PDB entry 7UIJ | X-ray diffraction, 2.70 A resolution | chains H and L of the 6 polymer chains in the assembly

Chain H:
Protein: Monoclonal B5 Fab Heavy Chain
Source organism: Mus musculus
Notes: antibody fragment or engineered binder
Sequence (236 residues; each row starts with the number of its first residue):
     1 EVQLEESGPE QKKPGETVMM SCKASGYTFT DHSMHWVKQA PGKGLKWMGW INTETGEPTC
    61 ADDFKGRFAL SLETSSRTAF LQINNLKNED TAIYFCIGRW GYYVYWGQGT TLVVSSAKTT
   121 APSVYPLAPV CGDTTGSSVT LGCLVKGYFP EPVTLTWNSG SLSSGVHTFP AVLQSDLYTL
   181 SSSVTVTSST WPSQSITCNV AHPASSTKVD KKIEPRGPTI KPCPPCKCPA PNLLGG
Unresolved in the structure: 216-236
Disulfides: C22-C96, C143-C198

Chain L:
Protein: Monoclonal B5 Fab Light Chain
Source organism: Mus musculus
Notes: antibody fragment or engineered binder
Sequence (214 residues; row label = number of the first residue in the row):
     1 DIQMTQSPAS LSVSVGESVT IICRASENIN SNLAWYQQKQ GKPPQLLVYA ATNLAGGVPS
    61 RFSGSGSGTQ YSLKINSLQS EDFGTYYCQH VWGSPWTFGG GTKLEIKRAD AAPTVSIFPP
   121 SSEQLTSGGA SVVCFLNNFY PKDINVKWKI DGSERQNGVL NSWTDQDSKD STYSMSSTLT
   181 LTKDEYERHN SYTCEATHKT STSPIVKSFN RNEC
Disulfides: C23-C88, C134-C194

Interface between chain H and chain L:
Pairs across the interface - 79 pairs, chain H then chain L:
  D31(H) - W96(L)
  H35(H) - G93(L)
  H35(H) - W96(L)
  V37(H) - F98(L)  hydrophobic
  Q39(H) - Q38(L)  hydrogen bond
  Q39(H) - Y87(L)
  G44(H) - Y87(L)
  L45(H) - Q38(L)
  L45(H) - P44(L)  hydrophobic
  L45(H) - Y87(L)  hydrophobic
  L45(H) - F98(L)
  W47(H) - P95(L)  hydrophobic
  W47(H) - W96(L)
  W50(H) - S94(L)  hydrogen bond
  F95(H) - P43(L)  hydrophobic
  F95(H) - P44(L)
  I97(H) - Q89(L)
  I97(H) - W96(L)  hydrophobic
  R99(H) - V91(L)
  R99(H) - W96(L)
  Y102(H) - N32(L)
  Y102(H) - Y49(L)
  Y102(H) - A50(L)  hydrophobic
  Y102(H) - W92(L)
  Y103(H) - L46(L)  hydrophobic
  Y103(H) - Y49(L)  hydrophobic
  Y103(H) - A55(L)
  Y103(H) - G56(L)  hydrogen bond (side chain-backbone)
  V104(H) - Y36(L)
  V104(H) - L46(L)
  V104(H) - V91(L)  hydrophobic
  W106(H) - Y36(L)  hydrogen bond
  W106(H) - P44(L)
  Q108(H) - P43(L)
  V124(H) - E123(L)
  Y125(H) - S121(L)
  Y125(H) - Q124(L)
  Y125(H) - S127(L)
  P126(H) - S121(L)  hydrogen bond (backbone-side chain)
  P126(H) - E123(L)
  L127(H) - F118(L)
  L127(H) - V133(L)  hydrophobic
  A128(H) - F118(L)
  A128(H) - P119(L)
  V130(H) - I117(L)
  V130(H) - P119(L)
  V130(H) - F209(L)  hydrophobic
  C131(H) - C214(L)  disulfide
  T140(H) - S116(L)  hydrogen bond
  T140(H) - F118(L)
  L141(H) - F118(L)  hydrophobic
  G142(H) - F118(L)
  G142(H) - F135(L)
  L144(H) - S131(L)
  L144(H) - T180(L)
  K146(H) - T180(L)  hydrogen bond
  H167(H) - N137(L)
  H167(H) - N138(L)  hydrogen bond
  H167(H) - S174(L)  hydrogen bond
  T168(H) - T164(L)
  F169(H) - F135(L)  hydrophobic
  F169(H) - N137(L)
  F169(H) - S162(L)
  F169(H) - T164(L)
  F169(H) - S174(L)
  F169(H) - M175(L)
  F169(H) - S176(L)
  P170(H) - S162(L)  hydrogen bond (backbone-side chain)
  P170(H) - W163(L)
  V172(H) - L160(L)  hydrophobic
  V172(H) - S162(L)
  Q174(H) - L160(L)
  S181(H) - F135(L)
  S181(H) - S176(L)  hydrogen bond
  S182(H) - F135(L)
  S183(H) - F135(L)
  S183(H) - N137(L)  hydrogen bond
  T185(H) - N137(L)
  K211(H) - E123(L)
Interface residues without a listed pair, chain H (44 interface residues in all): S33, K43, K46, G98, P129
Interface residues without a listed pair, chain L (45 interface residues in all): T97, N161, T178
Disulfides between the chains: C131(H)-C214(L)

Summary:
The interface between chain H and chain L involves 44 residues on one side and 45 on the other; the contacts
include 1 disulfide bond and 12 hydrogen bonds. Polar pairs include Q39(H)-Q38(L), W50(H)-S94(L) and
Y103(H)-G56(L).
Here chain H is Monoclonal B5 Fab Heavy Chain and chain L is Monoclonal B5 Fab Light Chain, both from Mus
musculus. Entry 7UIJ (Structural studies of B5-OspC complex) was determined by X-ray diffraction together with
7UJ2 from the same study.
